Entry 5YSF (X-ray diffraction, 1.90 A resolution); this record covers chain A.

Chain A:
Molecule: Lin1841 protein
Source organism: Listeria innocua serovar 6a (strain ATCC BAA-680 / CLIP 11262)
UniProtKB: Q92AS8 (Q92AS8_LISIN); residue numbers follow UniProt; this construct covers 27-414
Sequence (397 residues; numbered 26 to 422; the number before each row is that of its first residue):
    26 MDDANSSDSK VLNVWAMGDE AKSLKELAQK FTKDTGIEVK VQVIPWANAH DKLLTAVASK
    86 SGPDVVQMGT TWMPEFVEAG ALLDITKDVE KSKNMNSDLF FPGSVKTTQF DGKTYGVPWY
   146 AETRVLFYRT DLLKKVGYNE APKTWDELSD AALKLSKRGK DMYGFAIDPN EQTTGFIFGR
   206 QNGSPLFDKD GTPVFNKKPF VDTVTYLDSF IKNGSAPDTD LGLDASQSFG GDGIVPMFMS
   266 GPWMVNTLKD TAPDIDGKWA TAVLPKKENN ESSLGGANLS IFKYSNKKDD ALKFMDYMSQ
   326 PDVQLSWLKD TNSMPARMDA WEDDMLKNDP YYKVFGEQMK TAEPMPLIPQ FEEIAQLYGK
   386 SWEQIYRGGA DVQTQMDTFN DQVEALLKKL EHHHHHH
Disordered / not traced: 26-33, 422
Sequence notes: expression tag (26, 415-422)
Metal / ion sites: Mg2+: Ser181, Gly184, Met187

In short:
Ser181, Gly184 and Met187 coordinate Mg2+.
Chain A is Lin1841 protein (Listeria innocua serovar 6a (strain ATCC BAA-680 / CLIP 11262)); the structure,
Crystal structure of beta-1,2-glucooligosaccharide binding protein in complex with sophoropentaose, was
determined by X-ray diffraction, deposited together with 5YSB, 5YSD and 5YSE.
